6NJ2 - chain A; structure by X-ray diffraction, 1.50 A resolution.

== Chain A ==
Molecule: Carbonic anhydrase 2
Source organism: Homo sapiens
Notes: EC 4.2.1.1
UniProtKB: P00918 (CAH2_HUMAN); the author numbering skips numbers that UniProt does not, so the offset changes along the chain: 2-124 = UniProt 3-125; 126-260 = UniProt 126-260
Sequence (266 residues; row label = number of the first residue in the row; note: 1 number in that range is skipped by the numbering (no residue carries it; nothing is unmodelled there); numbering starts at 0):
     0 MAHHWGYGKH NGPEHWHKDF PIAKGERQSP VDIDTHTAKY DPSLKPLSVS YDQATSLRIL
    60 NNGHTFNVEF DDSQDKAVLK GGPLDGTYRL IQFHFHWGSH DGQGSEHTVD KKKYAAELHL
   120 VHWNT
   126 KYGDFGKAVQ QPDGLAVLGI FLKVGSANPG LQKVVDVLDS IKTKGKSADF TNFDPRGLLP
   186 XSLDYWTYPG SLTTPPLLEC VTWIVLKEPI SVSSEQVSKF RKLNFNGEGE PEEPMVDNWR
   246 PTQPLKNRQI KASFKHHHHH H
Not modelled in the structure: 0-2, 261-266
Modified / non-standard residues: DJD (4-(6-methyl-1,2,4,5-tetrazin-3-yl)-L-phenylalanine) at position 186
Construct notes: initiating methionine (0); expression tag (1, 261-266); engineered mutation Thr64 (Ala65 in P00918), His99 (Leu100 in P00918), Asn153 (Lys in P00918), DJD_186 (Glu in P00918), Ser223 (Leu in P00918), Pro239 (Leu in P00918), Thr247 (Ala in P00918)
Bound ions: Zn2+: His93, His95, His118 (together with sulfate ion)
UniProt features mapped onto this chain:
  - active site: His63 (Proton donor/acceptor)
  - binding site (Zn(2+)): His93, His95, His118
  - binding site (substrate): Thr198, Thr199
  - site: Tyr6 (Fine-tunes the proton-transfer properties of H-64), Asn61 (Fine-tunes the proton-transfer properties of H-64), Asn66 (Fine-tunes the proton-transfer properties of H-64), Gln91 (Involved in the binding of some activators, including histamine and L-histidine)
  - modified residue (Phosphoserine): Ser165, Ser172

== Summary ==
His93, His95 and His118 form the Zn2+ site. UniProt lists active-site residue His63, 3 Zn2+-binding residues
and substrate-binding residues Thr198 and Thr199.
Chain A is Carbonic anhydrase 2 (Homo sapiens); the structure, thermostable carbonic anhydrase II variant with
tetrazine 2.0 at site 186, was determined by X-ray diffraction together with 6NJ3, 6NJ4, 6NJ5 and 6NJ6 from
the same study.
